PDB entry 5CJP | X-ray diffraction, 2.60 A resolution | chains B and C of the 6 polymer chains in the assembly

# Chain B (and C)
Name: Cell division cycle 42 (GTP binding protein, 25kDa), isoform CRA_a
Organism: Homo sapiens
Notes: chain C of this document is another copy of the same molecule, construct and numbering; everything in this record applies to it too
UniProt: A0A024RAE4 (A0A024RAE4_HUMAN); residues 1-177 here = UniProt positions 1-177
Amino-acid sequence (179 residues; row label = number of the first residue in the row; numbers below 1 keep their minus sign (Gly-1 is residue -1)):
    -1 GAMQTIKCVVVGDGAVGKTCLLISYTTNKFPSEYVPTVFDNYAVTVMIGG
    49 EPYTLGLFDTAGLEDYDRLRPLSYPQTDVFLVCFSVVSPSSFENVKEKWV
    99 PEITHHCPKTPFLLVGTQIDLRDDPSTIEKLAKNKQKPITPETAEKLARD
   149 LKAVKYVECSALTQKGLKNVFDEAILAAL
Disordered / not traced: -1 to 0
Construct notes: expression tag (-1 to 0); engineered mutation Leu61 (Gln in A0A024RAE4)
Metal / ion sites: Mg2+: Thr17 (together with GTP)
Residues lining bound ligands: GTP (guanosine-5'-triphosphate): Gly10, Asp11, Gly12, Ala13, Val14, Gly15, Lys16, Thr17, Cys18, Phe28, Glu31, Tyr32, Val33, Pro34, Thr35, Thr58, Ala59, Gly60, Leu61, Gln116, Asp118, Leu119, Ser158, Ala159, Leu160
What the authors report for this chain:
  - specificity-determining residues: Ser30, Gln116, Lys131, Asn132 (proposed by the authors, not directly observed)

# Chain B / chain C interface
Pairs across the interface (8):
  Gln2(B) - Asp148(C)  hydrogen bond
  Gln74(B) - Glu95(C)
  Pro106(B) - His103(C)
  Lys107(B) - Pro99(C)
  Lys107(B) - Glu100(C)  salt bridge
  Lys107(B) - His103(C)
  Lys107(B) - His104(C)  hydrogen bond
  Leu177(B) - Lys150(C)
From the paper, about this interface:
  - residue pairs: Lys107(B)-His104(C) (hydrogen bond), His103(C)-Lys107(B)

# Summary
5 residues of chain B and 7 residues of chain C are in contact, with 2 hydrogen bonds and 1 salt bridge. Among
the polar pairs are Lys107(B)-Glu100(C), Gln2(B)-Asp148(C) and Lys107(B)-His104(C). The authors report a
hydrogen bond between Lys107(B) and His104(C); a contact between His103(C) and Lys107(B). The paper reports
specificity determinants Ser30(B), Gln116(B) and Lys131(B) among others.
Chain B and chain C are both Cell division cycle 42 (GTP binding protein, 25kDa), isoform CRA_a (Homo
sapiens); the structure, The Structural Basis for Cdc42-Induced Dimerization of IQGAPs, was determined by
X-ray diffraction.
